PDB entry 8AGC | electron microscopy, 3.10 A resolution | chains A and D of the 9 polymer chains in the assembly

== Chain A ==
Protein: Dolichyl-diphosphooligosaccharide--protein glycotransferase
From: Saccharomyces cerevisiae
Notes: EC 2.4.99.18
Reference sequence: A0A6A5Q0M3 (A0A6A5Q0M3_YEASX); numbering as in UniProt (aligned over 1-718)
Amino-acid sequence (718 residues; numbered 1 to 718; the number before each row is that of its first residue):
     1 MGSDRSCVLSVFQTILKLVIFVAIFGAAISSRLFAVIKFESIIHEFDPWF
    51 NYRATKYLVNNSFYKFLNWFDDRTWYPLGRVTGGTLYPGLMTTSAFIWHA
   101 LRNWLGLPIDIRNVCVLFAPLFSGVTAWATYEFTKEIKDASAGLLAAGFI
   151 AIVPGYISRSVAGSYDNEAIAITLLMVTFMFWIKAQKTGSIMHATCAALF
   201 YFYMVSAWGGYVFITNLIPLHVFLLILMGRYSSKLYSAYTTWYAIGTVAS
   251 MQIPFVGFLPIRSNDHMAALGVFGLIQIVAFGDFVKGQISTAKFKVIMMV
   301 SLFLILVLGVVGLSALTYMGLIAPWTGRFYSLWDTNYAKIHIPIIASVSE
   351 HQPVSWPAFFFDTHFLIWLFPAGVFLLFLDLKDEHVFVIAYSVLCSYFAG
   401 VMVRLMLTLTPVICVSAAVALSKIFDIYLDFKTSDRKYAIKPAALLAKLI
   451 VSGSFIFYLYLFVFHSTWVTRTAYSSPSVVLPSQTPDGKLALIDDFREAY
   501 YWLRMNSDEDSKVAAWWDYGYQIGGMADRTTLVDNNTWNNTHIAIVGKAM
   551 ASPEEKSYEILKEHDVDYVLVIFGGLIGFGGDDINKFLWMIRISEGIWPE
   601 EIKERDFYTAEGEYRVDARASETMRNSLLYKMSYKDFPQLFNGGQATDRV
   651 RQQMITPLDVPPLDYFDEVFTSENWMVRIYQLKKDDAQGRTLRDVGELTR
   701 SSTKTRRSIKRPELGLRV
Unresolved in the structure: 1-5, 433-440, 484-491
Covalent attachments: glycan linked to N539
Metal / ion sites: Mn2+: D166 (together with ELU)
Residues lining bound ligands:
  - 5-Carboxy-N,N'-tetramethyl rhodamine (323; 2-[3,6-bis(dimethylamino)xanthen-9-yl]-5-methanoyl-benzoate): F361, T472, A473, S476, P482
  - beta-D-mannopyranose / ELU / alpha-D-mannopyranose / N-acetylglucosamine / 2-acetamido-2-deoxy-alpha-D-glucopyranose: D47, G79, R80, V81, G84, T85, D166, N167, W208, G209, G210, V212, F213, N216, F255, W325, R328, F329, L332, I344, I345, E350, L394, F398, R404, L405, Y521, N535, N536, T537, W538
  - palmitoyl-linoleoyl phosphatidylcholine (CPL; 1-palmitoyl-2-linoleoyl-sn-glycero-3-phosphocholine), molecule 1: V22, F25, G26, I29, S30, L33
  - palmitoyl-linoleoyl phosphatidylcholine (CPL), molecule 2: I29, L33, V36, I37, S41, I97, A100, L101, L105, L107, I109, R112, N113, V114, L117, L121
  - palmitoyl-linoleoyl phosphatidylcholine (CPL), molecule 3: F63, L67, P88, G89, T92, F96, L199, F202, Y203, S206, Q252, I253, P254
  - palmitoyl-linoleoyl phosphatidylcholine (CPL), molecule 4: L105, I109, N113
  - phosphatidylethanolamine (PTY), molecule 1: L58, S62, F63, T92, A95, F96, H99, F202
  - phosphatidylethanolamine (PTY), molecule 2: L224, L227, M228, R230, F378, L381, I389, A390, V393, L394
From the paper describing this entry:
  - catalytic residues: D47, E350 (citing earlier work)
  - binding site for the ligand ELU: W208, R328, R404
  - Mn2+ coordination: D47, D166

== Chain D ==
Protein: Dolichyl-diphosphooligosaccharide--protein glycosyltransferase subunit OST2
From: Saccharomyces cerevisiae
Reference sequence: A0A8H4BUV6 (A0A8H4BUV6_YEASX); residue numbers follow UniProt; this construct covers 1-130
Amino-acid sequence (130 residues; row label = number of the first residue in the row):
     1 MAKAPKANTPKVTSTSSAVLTDFQETFKTSKRAYFAQIEKYPKLKLIDTF
    51 CFFLVLLGVIQCTFIILIRDNFPFNAFLAGFIICVGQFVLLMSLRLQLCN
   101 SFPGISKNRAFAEFIVASLILHFVCLHFIN
Unresolved in the structure: 1-21
Residues lining bound ligands: palmitoyl-linoleoyl phosphatidylcholine (CPL; 1-palmitoyl-2-linoleoyl-sn-glycero-3-phosphocholine): L119, I120, F123, V124, H127

== How chain A and chain D interact ==
Residue-residue contacts - 40 pairs, chain A then chain D:
  T188(A) - I105(D)
  G189(A) - F102(D)
  S190(A) - I105(D)
  S190(A) - E113(D)
  I191(A) - Q97(D)
  I191(A) - E113(D)  hydrogen bond (backbone-side chain)
  I191(A) - A117(D)  hydrophobic
  M192(A) - E113(D)
  T195(A) - A117(D)
  T195(A) - I120(D)
  S233(A) - L96(D)
  S233(A) - F102(D)
  K234(A) - F102(D)
  K234(A) - P103(D)
  Y236(A) - M92(D)
  Y236(A) - L96(D)  hydrophobic
  S237(A) - S93(D)
  T240(A) - S93(D)
  T241(A) - L90(D)
  T241(A) - S93(D)
  V248(A) - I82(D)  hydrophobic
  V248(A) - V124(D)
  A249(A) - V124(D)  hydrophobic
  M251(A) - I82(D)  hydrophobic
  M251(A) - F128(D)
  Q252(A) - V124(D)
  Q252(A) - H127(D)  hydrogen bond
  Q252(A) - F128(D)
  F258(A) - L78(D)  hydrophobic
  F258(A) - F128(D)  hydrophobic
  I261(A) - F74(D)  hydrophobic
  I261(A) - L78(D)  hydrophobic
  R262(A) - F74(D)
  F273(A) - V85(D)  hydrophobic
  F273(A) - V89(D)  hydrophobic
  Q288(A) - T29(D)
  Q288(A) - S30(D)
  Q288(A) - A33(D)
  I289(A) - T26(D)
  K293(A) - D22(D)
Other interface residues (no listed pair), chain A (28 interface residues in all): L199, A244, I245, Q277, F284
Other interface residues (no listed pair), chain D (30 interface residues in all): N75, G86, R109, F114, L121, C125

== In short ==
The interface between chain A and chain D involves 28 residues on one side and 30 on the other, with 2
hydrogen bonds. Polar contacts include I191(A)-E113(D) and Q252(A)-H127(D). The paper reports catalytic
residues D47(A) and E350(A); a binding site for the ligand ELU at W208(A), R328(A) and R404(A).
Here chain A is Dolichyl-diphosphooligosaccharide--protein glycotransferase and chain D is
Dolichyl-diphosphooligosaccharide--protein glycosyltransferase subunit OST2, both from Saccharomyces
cerevisiae. Entry 8AGC (Structure of yeast oligosaccharylransferase complex with lipid-linked oligosaccharide
and non-acceptor peptide bound) was determined by electron microscopy, deposited together with 8AGB and 8AGE.
